Entry 8DM5 (electron microscopy, 2.51 A resolution); this record covers chains A and C of the 5 polymer chains in the assembly.

[Chain A (and C)]
Molecule: Spike glycoprotein
From: Severe acute respiratory syndrome coronavirus 2
Notes: chain C of this document is another copy of the same molecule, construct and numbering; everything in this record applies to it too
Reference sequence: P0DTC2 (SPIKE_SARS2); numbering as in UniProt; present here: 1-23, 27-1208
Sequence (1285 residues; row label = number of the first residue in the row; note: 3 numbers in that range are skipped by the numbering (no residue carries them; nothing is unmodelled there)):
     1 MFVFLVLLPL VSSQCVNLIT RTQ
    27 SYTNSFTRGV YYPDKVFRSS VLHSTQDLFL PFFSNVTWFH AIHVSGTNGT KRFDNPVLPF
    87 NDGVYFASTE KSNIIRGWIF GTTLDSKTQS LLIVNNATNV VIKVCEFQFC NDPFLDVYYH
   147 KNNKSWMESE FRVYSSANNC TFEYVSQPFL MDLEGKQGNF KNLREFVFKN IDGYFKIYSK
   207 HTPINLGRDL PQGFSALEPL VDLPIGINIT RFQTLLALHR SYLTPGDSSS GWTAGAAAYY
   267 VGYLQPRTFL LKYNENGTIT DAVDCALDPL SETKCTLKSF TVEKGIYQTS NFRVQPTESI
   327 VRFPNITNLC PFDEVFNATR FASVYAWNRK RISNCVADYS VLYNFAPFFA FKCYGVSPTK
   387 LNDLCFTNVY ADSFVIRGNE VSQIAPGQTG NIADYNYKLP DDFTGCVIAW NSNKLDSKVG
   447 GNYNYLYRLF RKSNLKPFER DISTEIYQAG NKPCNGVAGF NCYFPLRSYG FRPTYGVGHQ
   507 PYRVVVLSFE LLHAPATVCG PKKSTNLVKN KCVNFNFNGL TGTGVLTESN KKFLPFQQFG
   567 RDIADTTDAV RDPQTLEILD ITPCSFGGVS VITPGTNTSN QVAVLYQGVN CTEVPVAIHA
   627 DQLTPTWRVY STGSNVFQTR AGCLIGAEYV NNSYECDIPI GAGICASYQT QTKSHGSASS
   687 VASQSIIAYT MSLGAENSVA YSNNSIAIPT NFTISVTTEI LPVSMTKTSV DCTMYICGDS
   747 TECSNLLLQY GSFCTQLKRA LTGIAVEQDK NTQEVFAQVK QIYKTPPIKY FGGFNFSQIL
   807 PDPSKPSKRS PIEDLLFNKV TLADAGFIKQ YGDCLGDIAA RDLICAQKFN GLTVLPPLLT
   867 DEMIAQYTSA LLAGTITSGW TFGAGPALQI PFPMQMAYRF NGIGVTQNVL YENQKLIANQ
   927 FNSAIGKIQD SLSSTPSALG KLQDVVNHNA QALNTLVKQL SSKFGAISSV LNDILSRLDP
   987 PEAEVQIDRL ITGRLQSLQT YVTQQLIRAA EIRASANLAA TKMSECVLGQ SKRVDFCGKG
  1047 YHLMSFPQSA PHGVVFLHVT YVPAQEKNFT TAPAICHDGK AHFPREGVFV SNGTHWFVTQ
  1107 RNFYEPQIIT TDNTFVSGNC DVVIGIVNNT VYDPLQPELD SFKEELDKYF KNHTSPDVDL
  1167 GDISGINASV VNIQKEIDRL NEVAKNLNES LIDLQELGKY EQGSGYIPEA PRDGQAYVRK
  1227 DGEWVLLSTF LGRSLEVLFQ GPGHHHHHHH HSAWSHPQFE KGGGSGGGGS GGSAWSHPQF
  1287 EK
Not modelled in the structure: 1-13, 72-77, 145-152, 179-186, 212-214, 250-255, 621-640, 676-690, 828-847, 1148-1288
Differences from the reference sequence: conflict I19 (Thr in P0DTC2), S27 (Ala in P0DTC2), D142 (Gly in P0DTC2), 34 further conflict positions vs the reference (P0DTC2) not listed; expression tag (1209-1288)
Cystine bridges: C15-C136, C131-C166, C291-C301, C336-C361, C379-C432, C391-C525, C480-C488, C538-C590, C617-C649, C662-C671, C738-C760, C743-C749, C1032-C1043, C1082-C1126
Covalent attachments: N-acetylglucosamine (NAG) linked to N61, N122, N165, N234, N282, N331, N343, N709, N717, N801, N1074, N1098, N1134
Curated features (UniProtKB/Swiss-Prot):
  - region: N280 to C301 (Putative superantigen), N448 to F456 (Immunodominant HLA epitope recognized by the CD8+), S816 to Y837 (Fusion peptide 1), K835 to F855 (Fusion peptide 2), D1163 to E1202 (Heptad repeat 2)
  - site: R815, S816 (Cleavage)
  - glycosylation: N17 (N-linked (GlcNAc...) (complex) asparagine), N61 (N-linked (GlcNAc...) (hybrid) asparagine), N74 (N-linked (GlcNAc...) (complex) asparagine), N122 (N-linked (GlcNAc...) (hybrid) asparagine), N149 (N-linked (GlcNAc...) (complex) asparagine), N165 (N-linked (GlcNAc...) (complex) asparagine), N234 (N-linked (GlcNAc...) (high mannose) asparagine), N282 (N-linked (GlcNAc...) (complex) asparagine), T323 (O-linked (GalNAc) threonine), S325 (O-linked (HexNAc...) serine), N331 (N-linked (GlcNAc...) (complex) asparagine), N343 (N-linked (GlcNAc...) (complex) asparagine), N603 (N-linked (GlcNAc...) (hybrid) asparagine), N616 (N-linked (GlcNAc...) (complex) asparagine), N657 (N-linked (GlcNAc...) (complex) asparagine), T676 (O-linked (GlcNAc...) threonine), T678 (O-linked (GlcNAc...) threonine), N709 (N-linked (GlcNAc...) (high mannose) asparagine), N717 (N-linked (GlcNAc...) (hybrid) asparagine), N801 (N-linked (GlcNAc...) (hybrid) asparagine) and 6 more in UniProt
From the paper describing this entry:
  - post-translational modification sites: N74 (proposed by the authors, not directly observed)

[Chain A / chain C interface]
Contacting residue pairs (177):
  D40(A) - F562(C)
  K41(A) - F562(C)
  K41(A) - Q563(C)
  K41(A) - Q564(C)  hydrogen bond (backbone-backbone)
  K41(A) - F565(C)
  V42(A) - Q563(C)
  V42(A) - F565(C)
  V42(A) - R567(C)
  F43(A) - K557(C)
  F43(A) - K558(C)
  F43(A) - F559(C)  hydrophobic
  F43(A) - Q563(C)
  F43(A) - F565(C)
  F43(A) - R567(C)
  R44(A) - D571(C)  salt bridge
  V47(A) - I569(C)  hydrophobic
  Y200(A) - R357(C)
  Y200(A) - T393(C)
  Y200(A) - N394(C)  hydrogen bond
  E224(A) - L560(C)
  P225(A) - F562(C)  hydrophobic
  P230(A) - R357(C)
  N282(A) - K558(C)
  Y369(A) - G476(C)
  Y369(A) - N477(C)  hydrogen bond (side chain-backbone)
  Y369(A) - K478(C)  hydrogen bond (side chain-backbone)
  Y369(A) - N487(C)
  F374(A) - F486(C)
  F375(A) - F486(C)
  S383(A) - F456(C)
  P384(A) - F456(C)
  T385(A) - Y473(C)
  T385(A) - A475(C)
  K386(A) - Y421(C)
  D737(A) - N317(C)  hydrogen bond
  D737(A) - R319(C)  salt bridge
  M740(A) - R319(C)
  M740(A) - F592(C)  hydrophobic
  D745(A) - T549(C)  hydrogen bond
  Q755(A) - S968(C)
  Q755(A) - K969(C)  hydrogen bond (backbone-backbone)
  Q755(A) - F970(C)  hydrogen bond (backbone-backbone)
  Q755(A) - G971(C)
  Y756(A) - Q965(C)  hydrogen bond (backbone-side chain)
  Y756(A) - S968(C)
  Y756(A) - F970(C)
  G757(A) - Q965(C)
  G757(A) - S968(C)
  S758(A) - T961(C)
  S758(A) - Q965(C)  hydrogen bond (backbone-side chain)
  F759(A) - Q965(C)
  F759(A) - F970(C)  hydrophobic
  F759(A) - S1003(C)
  Q762(A) - T961(C)
  Q762(A) - T1006(C)
  R765(A) - Q957(C)
  E773(A) - E1017(C)
  K786(A) - G700(C)
  K786(A) - A701(C)
  Q787(A) - A701(C)
  Q787(A) - N703(C)  hydrogen bond
  I788(A) - L699(C)  hydrophobic
  I788(A) - G700(C)
  I788(A) - A701(C)  hydrogen bond (backbone-backbone)
  I788(A) - E702(C)
  I788(A) - N703(C)  hydrogen bond (backbone-backbone)
  Y789(A) - N703(C)
  Y789(A) - V705(C)  hydrophobic
  K790(A) - E702(C)
  K790(A) - N703(C)
  P792(A) - Y707(C)  hydrophobic
  Y796(A) - Y707(C)
  F797(A) - Y707(C)  hydrophobic
  L849(A) - I569(C)  hydrophobic
  A852(A) - D568(C)
  A852(A) - I569(C)  hydrophobic
  K854(A) - F592(C)
  F855(A) - T588(C)
  F855(A) - P589(C)
  G857(A) - F592(C)
  L861(A) - Q613(C)
  P862(A) - A647(C)  hydrophobic
  P863(A) - A668(C)  hydrogen bond (backbone-backbone)
  L864(A) - P665(C)  hydrophobic
  L864(A) - G667(C)
  L864(A) - A668(C)
  L864(A) - G669(C)  hydrogen bond (backbone-backbone)
  L864(A) - I670(C)
  L865(A) - M697(C)  hydrophobic
  T866(A) - A668(C)
  M869(A) - G669(C)
  M869(A) - M697(C)  hydrophobic
  M869(A) - L699(C)
  Q872(A) - L699(C)
  Y873(A) - L699(C)  hydrogen bond (side chain-backbone)
  T883(A) - V705(C)
  T883(A) - Y707(C)
  W886(A) - Y1047(C)
  G889(A) - D1041(C)
  G889(A) - K1045(C)  hydrogen bond (backbone-side chain)
  A890(A) - G1046(C)
  A890(A) - Y1047(C)
  A890(A) - P1069(C)
  P892(A) - P1069(C)
  P892(A) - E1072(C)
  A893(A) - V705(C)  hydrophobic
  L894(A) - A713(C)
  L894(A) - P715(C)  hydrophobic
  L894(A) - E1072(C)
  Q895(A) - V705(C)
  Q895(A) - A706(C)
  Q895(A) - S711(C)
  Q895(A) - I712(C)
  Q895(A) - A713(C)  hydrogen bond (backbone-backbone)
  Q895(A) - N1074(C)  hydrogen bond
  I896(A) - Y707(C)
  I896(A) - I712(C)  hydrophobic
  P897(A) - Y707(C)  hydrophobic
  P897(A) - S708(C)
  P897(A) - N709(C)
  P897(A) - S711(C)
  P897(A) - T1077(C)
  F898(A) - Y707(C)  hydrogen bond (backbone-side chain)
  M900(A) - T1077(C)  hydrogen bond
  M900(A) - A1078(C)
  M900(A) - V1094(C)  hydrophobic
  Y904(A) - V1094(C)
  Y904(A) - R1107(C)
  N907(A) - R1107(C)
  Q913(A) - P1090(C)
  Q913(A) - R1107(C)
  N914(A) - F1089(C)
  N914(A) - F1121(C)
  N914(A) - S1123(C)  hydrogen bond
  Y917(A) - P1079(C)
  Y917(A) - F1089(C)  hydrophobic
  E918(A) - S1123(C)  hydrogen bond
  E918(A) - V1128(C)
  Q920(A) - I1130(C)
  V963(A) - A570(C)  hydrophobic
  N978(A) - T547(C)  hydrogen bond (side chain-backbone)
  D979(A) - L518(C)
  D979(A) - L546(C)
  S982(A) - K386(C)
  S982(A) - L390(C)
  R983(A) - G381(C)  hydrogen bond (side chain-backbone)
  R983(A) - V382(C)
  R983(A) - S383(C)  hydrogen bond (backbone-backbone)
  R983(A) - L390(C)
  R983(A) - L517(C)
  L984(A) - G381(C)
  L984(A) - V382(C)  hydrophobic
  L984(A) - S383(C)
  D985(A) - S383(C)  hydrogen bond
  D985(A) - P384(C)
  D985(A) - T385(C)
  D994(A) - R995(C)  salt bridge
  L1001(A) - Q1002(C)
  Q1005(A) - Q1002(C)  hydrogen bond
  Q1005(A) - T1006(C)
  T1009(A) - T1009(C)
  L1012(A) - Q1010(C)
  L1012(A) - I1013(C)  hydrophobic
  R1019(A) - E1017(C)  salt bridge
  T1027(A) - R1039(C)
  S1030(A) - V1040(C)
  S1030(A) - D1041(C)  hydrogen bond
  E1031(A) - R1039(C)  salt bridge
  E1031(A) - V1040(C)
  L1034(A) - V1040(C)
  L1034(A) - D1041(C)
  G1035(A) - V1040(C)
  R1039(A) - R1039(C)
  E1111(A) - S1123(C)
  L1141(A) - L1141(C)  hydrophobic
  E1144(A) - L1141(C)
  E1144(A) - L1145(C)
Also at the interface, not in a pair above, chain A (105 interface residues in all): Y38, H49, D198, F377, K764, Q784, N856, T887, G891, T912, S967, L981, Q1113
Also at the interface, not in a pair above, chain C (114 interface residues in all): Y396, G545, G548, G566, I666, C671, S704, N710, Y1067, V1068, G1093, V1122, V1129

[Overview]
105 residues of chain A face 114 of chain C across their interface; the contacts include 29 hydrogen bonds and
5 salt bridges. Polar pairs include R44(A)-D571(C), D737(A)-R319(C) and D994(A)-R995(C). N-acetylglucosamine
is covalently linked to N61(A), N122(A), N165(A), N234(A), N282(A) and N331(A) and 7 more. From the paper: a
modification site at N74(A).
Chain A and chain C are both Spike glycoprotein (Severe acute respiratory syndrome coronavirus 2); the
structure, Cryo-EM structure of SARS-CoV-2 Omicron BA.2 spike protein in complex with human ACE2, was
determined by electron microscopy together with 8DM3, 8DM4, 8DM6, 8DM7, 8DM8, 8DM9 and 8DMA from the same
study.
